5N1Q - chains D and E of the 6 polymer chains in the assembly; structure by X-ray diffraction, 1.90 A resolution.

== Chain D ==
Name: Methyl-coenzyme M reductase III from methanothermococcus thermolithotrophicus subunit alpha
From: Methanothermococcus thermolithotrophicus DSM 2095
Notes: EC 2.8.4.1
Chain sequence (553 residues; numbered 1 to 553; the number before each row is that of its first residue):
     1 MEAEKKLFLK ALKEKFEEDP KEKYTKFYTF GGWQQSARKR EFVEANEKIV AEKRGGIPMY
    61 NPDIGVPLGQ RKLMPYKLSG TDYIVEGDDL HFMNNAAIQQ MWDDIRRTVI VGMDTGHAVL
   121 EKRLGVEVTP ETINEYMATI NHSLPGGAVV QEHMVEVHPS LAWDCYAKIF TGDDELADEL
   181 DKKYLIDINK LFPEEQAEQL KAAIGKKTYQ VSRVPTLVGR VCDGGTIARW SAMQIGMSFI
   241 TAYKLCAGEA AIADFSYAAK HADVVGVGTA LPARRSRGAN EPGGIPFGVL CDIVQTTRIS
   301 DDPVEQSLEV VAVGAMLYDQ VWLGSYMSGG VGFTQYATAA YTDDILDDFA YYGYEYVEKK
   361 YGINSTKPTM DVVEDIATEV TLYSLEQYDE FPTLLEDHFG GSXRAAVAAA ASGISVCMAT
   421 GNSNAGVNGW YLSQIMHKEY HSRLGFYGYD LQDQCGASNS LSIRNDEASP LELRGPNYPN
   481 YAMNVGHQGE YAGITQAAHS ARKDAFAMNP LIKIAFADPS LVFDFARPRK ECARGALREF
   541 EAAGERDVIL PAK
Disordered / not traced: 1-4
Modified positions: His261 (N1-methylated histidine; MHS); Arg275 (5-methyl-arginine; AGM); MGN (2-methyl-glutamine) at position 403; Gly448 (thioglycin; GL3)
Bound ions: factor 430 Ni: Gln151 (together with 1-thioethanesulfonic acid); K+: Gly219, Arg220, Cys222 (shared with 3 residues of chain A)
Residues lining bound ligands:
  - 1-thioethanesulfonic acid (COM): Tyr336, Phe446, Tyr447, Gly448
  - factor 430 (F43), molecule 1: Gly147, Ala148, Val149, Val150, Gln151, Met154, Met233, Gln234, Met237, Ile240, Ala247, Gly248
  - factor 430 (F43), molecule 2: Gly329, Gly330, Val331, Gly332, Phe333, Thr334, Gln335, Tyr336, Phe399, Gly400, MGN_403, Gly445, Phe446
  - Coenzyme B (TP7), molecule 1: Arg229, Lys260, His261
  - Coenzyme B (TP7), molecule 2: Arg274, Leu323, Met327, Ser328, Phe333, Phe446, Ala482, Met483, Asn484, Val485

== Chain E ==
Name: Methyl-coenzyme M reductase III from methanothermococcus thermolithotrophicus subunit beta
From: Methanothermococcus thermolithotrophicus DSM 2095
Notes: EC 2.8.4.1
Chain sequence (443 residues; row label = number of the first residue in the row):
     1 MVKYEDKISL YDAKGNLVED GVPLEAISPL YNPTIKAMVK NIKRTVAVNL AGIENSLKTG
    61 AIGGKGCKVP GRTLDLPIVE NAEAIMDEVE KILRITPDDD TQLRAINDGK QLVVQVPSKR
   121 LEVAAEYSVS MLNTAMALKE AIIKTFDVDL FDGSTIHAAI VGRYPQVMDY MGGNIASLLG
   181 APSNMEGLGY ALRNIMVNHY VATTKKNLMN AVAFASIMEQ TAMFEMGDAI GSFERMHLLG
   241 LAYQGLNSDN LVIDLVKANS KGTVGTVVAS VVERALEDKV IVEDKSLESG FTMYKPADVA
   301 KWNAYAAAGL VAAVIVNCGA ARAAQNVAST ILYYNDILEY ETGLPGTDFG RAEGTAVGFS
   361 FFSHSIYGGG GPGIFTGNHV VTRHSKGFAI PPVCAAMCAD AGTQMFSPEK TSALVGAVYS
   421 AIDEFREPLK YVIEGALEVK DKI
Disordered / not traced: 1
Residues lining bound ligands:
  - 1-thioethanesulfonic acid (COM): Phe361, Ser365, Tyr367
  - factor 430 (F43): Ser365, Ile366, Tyr367
  - Coenzyme B (TP7): Phe361, Phe362, Tyr367, Gly368, Gly369, His379, Val380, Val381

== Interface between chain D and chain E ==
Residue-residue contacts (52; chain D residue first):
  Ala273(D) - Met185(E)
  Ala273(D) - Glu186(E)
  Arg274(D) - Glu186(E)  hydrogen bond (backbone-side chain)
  Arg275(D) - Glu186(E)
  Arg275(D) - Val380(E)
  Phe333(D) - Tyr367(E)  hydrophobic
  Lys438(D) - Asp336(E)  salt bridge
  Lys438(D) - Glu353(E)  salt bridge
  Glu439(D) - Tyr340(E)
  Phe446(D) - Phe361(E)  hydrophobic
  Tyr447(D) - Val357(E)
  Tyr447(D) - Ser360(E)
  Tyr447(D) - Phe361(E)  hydrophobic
  Tyr447(D) - His364(E)
  Gly448(D) - Val357(E)
  Gly448(D) - Phe361(E)
  Asp450(D) - Val357(E)
  Leu451(D) - Gly354(E)
  Leu451(D) - Val357(E)
  Leu451(D) - Gly358(E)
  Leu451(D) - Val381(E)
  Leu451(D) - His384(E)
  Gln454(D) - Gly350(E)
  Gln454(D) - Glu353(E)
  Gln454(D) - Gly354(E)
  Cys455(D) - Gly350(E)
  Cys455(D) - Arg351(E)
  Cys455(D) - His384(E)
  Ser458(D) - Phe349(E)
  Ser458(D) - Arg351(E)  hydrogen bond
  Asn459(D) - Arg351(E)  hydrogen bond
  Arg464(D) - Asp228(E)  salt bridge
  Arg464(D) - Phe233(E)
  Arg464(D) - Met236(E)
  Arg464(D) - His237(E)  hydrogen bond
  Arg464(D) - Arg351(E)
  Arg464(D) - Lys386(E)
  Asn465(D) - Met226(E)  hydrogen bond (side chain-backbone)
  Asp466(D) - Tyr190(E)  hydrogen bond
  Asp466(D) - Arg383(E)  salt bridge
  Asp466(D) - Lys386(E)  salt bridge
  Glu467(D) - Arg351(E)  salt bridge
  Glu467(D) - Lys386(E)  salt bridge
  Pro479(D) - Arg383(E)
  Pro479(D) - His384(E)
  Asn480(D) - His384(E)  hydrogen bond
  Ala482(D) - Val380(E)  hydrophobic
  Met483(D) - Phe362(E)  hydrophobic
  Met483(D) - Val380(E)
  Met483(D) - Val381(E)  hydrophobic
  Met483(D) - His384(E)
  Asn484(D) - Phe361(E)
Also at the interface, not in a pair above, chain D (28 interface residues in all): Ser328, Ile435, Tyr449, Ile463
Also at the interface, not in a pair above, chain E (31 interface residues in all): Ser183, Asn184, Gly227, Thr355

== In short ==
28 residues of chain D and 31 residues of chain E are in contact, with 7 hydrogen bonds and 7 salt bridges.
Among the polar pairs are Lys438(D)-Asp336(E), Lys438(D)-Glu353(E) and Arg464(D)-Asp228(E).
Chain D is Methyl-coenzyme M reductase III from methanothermococcus thermolithotrophicus subunit alpha and
chain E is Methyl-coenzyme M reductase III from methanothermococcus thermolithotrophicus subunit beta, both
from Methanothermococcus thermolithotrophicus DSM 2095; the structure, Methyl-coenzyme M reductase III from
methanothermococcus thermolithotrophicus at 1.9 A resolution, was determined by X-ray diffraction together
with 5N28 and 5N2A from the same study.
